Entry 5U0P (electron microscopy, 4.40 A resolution (low resolution: residue-level contacts below are approximate; hydrogen-bond / salt-bridge calls are withheld)); this record covers chains R and T of the 16 polymer chains in the assembly.

== Chain R ==
Molecule: Mediator complex subunit 18
Organism: Schizosaccharomyces pombe
Reference sequence: O14198 (MED18_SCHPO); numbering as in UniProt (aligned over 1-207)
Chain sequence (207 residues; row label = number of the first residue in the row):
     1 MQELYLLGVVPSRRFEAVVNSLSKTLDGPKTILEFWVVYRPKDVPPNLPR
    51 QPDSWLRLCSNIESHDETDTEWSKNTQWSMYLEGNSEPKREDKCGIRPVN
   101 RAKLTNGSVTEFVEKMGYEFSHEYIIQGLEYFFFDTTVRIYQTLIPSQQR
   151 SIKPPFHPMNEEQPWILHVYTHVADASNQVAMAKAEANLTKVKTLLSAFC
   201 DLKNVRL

== Chain T ==
Molecule: Mediator complex subunit 20
Organism: Schizosaccharomyces pombe
Reference sequence: Q10317 (MED20_SCHPO); residues 1-193 here = UniProt positions 1-193
Chain sequence (193 residues; numbered 1 to 193; the number before each row is that of its first residue):
     1 MPVHGVIYYSSPSMATFLSPAQDNLVRTYFAQHLKKWVVQYKLYRNAVTP
    51 KTLEFLKQNINPSMLACVDEATMIDAEPELEDIIVRTKLWNFRQSFTIEG
   101 SIYEVGSFKVAIANVLQKSVWKGILFHVTYDGTESVDLARPIIQEFFLKC
   151 FLQNNKSVTPVYESFFNQPRHSLDSKLLLQLFKQRIDTVSQRT
Not modelled in the structure: 1, 163-172, 191-193

== Interface between chain R and chain T ==
Pairs across the interface (34; chain R residue first):
  Asp-43(R) / Tyr-41(T)
  Asp-43(R) / Tyr-44(T)
  Val-44(R) / Leu-43(T)
  Pro-49(R) / Lys-88(T)
  Met-80(R) / Ile-84(T)
  Leu-82(R) / Ile-84(T)
  Asn-100(R) / Ile-84(T)
  Arg-101(R) / Leu-80(T)
  Ala-102(R) / Pro-78(T)
  Ala-102(R) / Glu-81(T)
  Ala-102(R) / Ile-84(T)
  Lys-103(R) / Ala-76(T)
  Lys-103(R) / Pro-78(T)
  Lys-103(R) / Glu-81(T)
  Leu-104(R) / Asp-75(T)
  Leu-104(R) / Ala-76(T)
  Thr-105(R) / Met-64(T)
  Thr-105(R) / Asp-75(T)
  Asn-106(R) / Met-73(T)
  Asn-106(R) / Ile-74(T)
  Ser-108(R) / Ile-74(T)
  Phe-112(R) / Cys-67(T)
  Phe-112(R) / Ile-74(T)
  Glu-114(R) / Val-48(T)
  Glu-114(R) / Thr-49(T)
  Lys-115(R) / Val-48(T)
  Lys-115(R) / Thr-49(T)
  Lys-115(R) / Asp-69(T)
  Lys-115(R) / Thr-72(T)
  Met-116(R) / Tyr-44(T)
  Met-116(R) / Thr-49(T)
  Gly-117(R) / Thr-49(T)
  Tyr-118(R) / Tyr-44(T)
  Tyr-118(R) / Leu-89(T)
Also at the interface, not in a pair above, chain R (20 interface residues in all): Asn-47
Also at the interface, not in a pair above, chain T (21 interface residues in all): Glu-77, Ile-83

== Summary ==
20 residues of chain R and 21 residues of chain T are in contact.
Chain R is Mediator complex subunit 18 and chain T is Mediator complex subunit 20, both from
Schizosaccharomyces pombe; the structure, Cryo-EM structure of the transcriptional Mediator, was determined by
electron microscopy (same publication as 5U0S).
